7VLK - chains C and D of the 12 polymer chains in the assembly; structure by electron microscopy, 2.27 A resolution.

== Chain C (and D) ==
Molecule: Translation initiation factor eIF-2B subunit beta
Organism: Homo sapiens
Notes: chain D of this document is another copy of the same molecule, construct and numbering; everything in this record applies to it too
UniProt: P49770 (EI2BB_HUMAN); residue numbers follow UniProt; this construct covers 1-351
Chain sequence (351 residues; each row starts with the number of its first residue):
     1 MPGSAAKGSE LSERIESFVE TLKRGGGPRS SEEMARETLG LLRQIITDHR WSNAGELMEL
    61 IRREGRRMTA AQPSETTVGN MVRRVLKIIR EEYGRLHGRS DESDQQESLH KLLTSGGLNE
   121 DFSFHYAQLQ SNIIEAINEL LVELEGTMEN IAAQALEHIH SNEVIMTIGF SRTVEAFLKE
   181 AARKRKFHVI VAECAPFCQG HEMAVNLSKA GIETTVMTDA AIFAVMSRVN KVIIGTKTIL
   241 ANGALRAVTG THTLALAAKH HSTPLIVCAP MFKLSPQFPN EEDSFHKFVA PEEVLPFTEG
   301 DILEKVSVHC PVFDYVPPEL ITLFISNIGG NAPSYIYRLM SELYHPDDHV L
Disordered / not traced: 1-7, 100-105, 116-120
UniProt features mapped onto this chain:
  - natural variant: Val85 (V85E: In VWM2), Ala127 (A127V: Found in a patient with Rett syndrome-like phenotype; uncertain significance), Ser171 (S171F: In VWM2), Pro196 (P196S: In VWM2), Gly200 (G200V: In VWM2), Glu213 (E213G: In VWM2), Cys268 (C268Y: In VWM2), Lys273 (K273R: In VWM2), Val316 (V316D: In VWM2), Gly329 (G329V: In VWM2)

== Interface between chain C and chain D ==
Pairs across the interface (12; chain C residue first):
  His160(C) - Arg228(D)  hydrogen bond
  Glu163(C) - Arg228(D)  salt bridge
  Ser227(C) - Asn230(D)
  Arg228(C) - His160(D)  hydrogen bond
  Arg228(C) - Glu163(D)  salt bridge
  Arg228(C) - Asn230(D)
  Asn230(C) - Arg228(D)
  His260(C) - Ser262(D)  hydrogen bond (backbone-side chain)
  His261(C) - His261(D)
  His261(C) - Ser262(D)
  Ser262(C) - His260(D)  hydrogen bond (side chain-backbone)
  Ser262(C) - His261(D)
Also at the interface, not in a pair above, chain C (9 interface residues in all): Lys231
Also at the interface, not in a pair above, chain D (9 interface residues in all): Ser227, Lys231

== Overview ==
The chain C/chain D interface involves 9 residues from each chain; the contacts include 4 hydrogen bonds and 2
salt bridges. Among the polar pairs are Glu163(C)-Arg228(D), His160(C)-Arg228(D) and His260(C)-Ser262(D).
Both chains are Translation initiation factor eIF-2B subunit beta (Homo sapiens). Entry 7VLK (eIF2B-SFSV NSs
C2-imposed) was determined by electron microscopy, deposited together with 7F64, 7F66 and 7F67.
